7X8S - chains B and N of the 5 polymer chains in the assembly; structure by electron microscopy, 3.09 A resolution.

[Chain B]
Protein: Guanine nucleotide-binding protein G(I)/G(S)/G(T) subunit beta-1
From: Rattus norvegicus
UniProtKB: P54311 (GBB1_RAT); numbering as in UniProt (aligned over 2-340)
Amino-acid sequence (345 residues; numbered -4 to 340; the number before each row is that of its first residue; numbers below 1 keep their minus sign (Met-4 is residue -4)):
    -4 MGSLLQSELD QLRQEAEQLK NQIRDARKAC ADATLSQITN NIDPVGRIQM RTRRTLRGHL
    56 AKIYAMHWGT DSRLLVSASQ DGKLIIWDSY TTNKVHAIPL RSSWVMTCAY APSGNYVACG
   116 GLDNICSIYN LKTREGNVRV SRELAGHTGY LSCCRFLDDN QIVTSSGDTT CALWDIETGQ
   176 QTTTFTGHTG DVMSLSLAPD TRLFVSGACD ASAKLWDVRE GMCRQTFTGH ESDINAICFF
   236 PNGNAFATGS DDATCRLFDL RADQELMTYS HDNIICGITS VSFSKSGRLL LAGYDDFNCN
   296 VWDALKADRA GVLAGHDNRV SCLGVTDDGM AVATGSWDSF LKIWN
Disordered / not traced: -4 to 2
Differences from the reference sequence: initiating methionine (-4); expression tag (-3 to 1)
UniProt features mapped onto this chain:
  - modified residue: Ser2 (N-acetylserine), His266 (Phosphohistidine)

[Chain N]
Protein: Nanobody-35
From: synthetic construct
Notes: antibody fragment or engineered binder
Amino-acid sequence (140 residues; row label = number of the first residue in the row; numbers below 1 keep their minus sign (Met-1 is residue -1)):
    -1 MAQVQLQESG GGLVQPGGSL RLSCAASGFT FSNYKMNWVR QAPGKGLEWV SDISQSGASI
    59 SYTGSVKGRF TISRDNAKNT LYLQMNSLKP EDTAVYYCAR CPAPFTRDCF DVTSTTYAYR
   119 GQGTQVTVSS HHHHHHEPEA
Disordered / not traced: -1 to 0, 127-138
Disulfides: Cys22-Cys96, Cys99-Cys107

[Interface between chain B and chain N]
Contacting residue pairs (17; chain B residue first):
  Arg8(B) - Gln120(N)
  Lys15(B) - Gln1(N)
  Lys15(B) - Gln3(N)
  Cys204(B) - Tyr117(N)  hydrogen bond (backbone-side chain)
  Ala206(B) - Tyr117(N)
  Thr223(B) - Gln1(N)
  His225(B) - Val2(N)
  Glu226(B) - Val2(N)
  Glu226(B) - Gly26(N)
  Glu226(B) - Phe27(N)
  Glu226(B) - Tyr32(N)  hydrogen bond
  Glu226(B) - Arg98(N)  hydrogen bond (backbone-side chain)
  Ser227(B) - Pro100(N)  hydrogen bond (side chain-backbone)
  Ser227(B) - Tyr117(N)
  Asp228(B) - Tyr117(N)  hydrogen bond
  Asp246(B) - Pro102(N)
  Ile270(B) - Phe103(N)  hydrophobic
Other interface residues (no listed pair), chain B (15 interface residues in all): Glu12, Asp205, Gly224, Asp247
Other interface residues (no listed pair), chain N (14 interface residues in all): Ala101, Ala116

[Overview]
15 residues of chain B and 14 residues of chain N are in contact, with 5 hydrogen bonds. Polar pairs include
Cys204(B)-Tyr117(N), Glu226(B)-Tyr32(N) and Glu226(B)-Arg98(N).
Chain B is Guanine nucleotide-binding protein G(I)/G(S)/G(T) subunit beta-1 (Rattus norvegicus) and chain N is
Nanobody-35 (synthetic construct); the structure, Cryo-EM structure of the WB4-24-bound hGLP-1R-Gs complex,
was determined by electron microscopy together with 7X8R from the same study.
